Entry 7F0T (electron microscopy, 3.10 A resolution); this record covers chains B and E of the 5 polymer chains in the assembly.

# Chain B
Protein: Guanine nucleotide-binding protein G(I)/G(S)/G(T) subunit beta-1
From: Homo sapiens
UniProtKB: P62873 (GBB1_HUMAN); residue numbers follow UniProt; this construct covers 2-340
Amino-acid sequence (358 residues; row label = number of the first residue in the row; numbers below 1 keep their minus sign (Met-17 is residue -17)):
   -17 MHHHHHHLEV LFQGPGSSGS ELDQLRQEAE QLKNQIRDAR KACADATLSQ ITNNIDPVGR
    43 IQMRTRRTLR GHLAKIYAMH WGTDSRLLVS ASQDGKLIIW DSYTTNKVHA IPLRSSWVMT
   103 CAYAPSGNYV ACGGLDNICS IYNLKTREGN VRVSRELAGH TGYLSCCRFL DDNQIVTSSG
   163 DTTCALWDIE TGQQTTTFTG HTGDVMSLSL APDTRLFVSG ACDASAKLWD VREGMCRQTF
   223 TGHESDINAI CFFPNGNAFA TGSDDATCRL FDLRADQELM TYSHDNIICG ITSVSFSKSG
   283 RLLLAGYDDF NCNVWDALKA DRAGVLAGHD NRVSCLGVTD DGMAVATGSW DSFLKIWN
Not modelled in the structure: -17 to 1
Sequence notes: initiating methionine (-17); expression tag (-16 to 1)

# Chain E
Protein: Nanobody35
From: synthetic construct
Notes: antibody fragment or engineered binder
Amino-acid sequence (160 residues; numbered -21 to 138; the number before each row is that of its first residue; numbers below 1 keep their minus sign (Met-21 is residue -21)):
   -21 MKYLLPTAAA GLLLLAAQPA MAQVQLQESG GGLVQPGGSL RLSCAASGFT FSNYKMNWVR
    39 QAPGKGLEWV SDISQSGASI SYTGSVKGRF TISRDNAKNT LYLQMNSLKP EDTAVYYCAR
    99 CPAPFTRDCF DVTSTTYAYR GQGTQVTVSS HHHHHHEPEA
Not modelled in the structure: -21 to 0, 129-138
Disulfide bonds: Cys22-Cys96, Cys99-Cys107

# Chain B / chain E interface
Pairs across the interface (16; chain B residue first):
  Arg8(B) - Gln120(E)  hydrogen bond
  Thr184(B) - Thr114(E)
  Thr184(B) - Ala116(E)
  Cys204(B) - Tyr117(E)  hydrogen bond (backbone-side chain)
  Asp205(B) - Ala116(E)
  Asp205(B) - Tyr117(E)
  Ala206(B) - Tyr117(E)
  Thr223(B) - Gln1(E)
  Glu226(B) - Phe27(E)
  Glu226(B) - Thr28(E)
  Glu226(B) - Tyr32(E)  hydrogen bond
  Glu226(B) - Arg98(E)  hydrogen bond (backbone-side chain)
  Ser227(B) - Pro100(E)  hydrogen bond (side chain-backbone)
  Ser227(B) - Tyr117(E)
  Asp228(B) - Tyr117(E)  hydrogen bond
  Ile270(B) - Phe103(E)  hydrophobic
Also at the interface, not in a pair above, chain B (15 interface residues in all): Lys15, Arg19, Gly224, Asp246, Asp247
Also at the interface, not in a pair above, chain E (15 interface residues in all): Gln3, Gly26, Ala101, Pro102

# Overview
The chain B/chain E interface involves 15 residues from each chain; the contacts include 6 hydrogen bonds.
Polar pairs include Arg8(B)-Gln120(E), Cys204(B)-Tyr117(E) and Glu226(B)-Tyr32(E).
Chain B is Guanine nucleotide-binding protein G(I)/G(S)/G(T) subunit beta-1 (Homo sapiens) and chain E is
Nanobody35 (synthetic construct); the structure, Cryo-EM structure of dopamine receptor 1 and mini-Gs complex
with dopamine bound, was determined by electron microscopy, deposited together with 7F1O, 7F1Z, 7F23 and 7F24.
